6HKQ - chain A; structure by X-ray diffraction, 1.54 A resolution.

== Chain A ==
Molecule: Phospholipid hydroperoxide glutathione peroxidase
Organism: Homo sapiens
Notes: EC 1.11.1.12
UniProtKB: P36969 (GPX4_HUMAN), isoform P36969-2; numbering as in UniProt (aligned over 1-170)
Sequence (176 residues; row label = number of the first residue in the row):
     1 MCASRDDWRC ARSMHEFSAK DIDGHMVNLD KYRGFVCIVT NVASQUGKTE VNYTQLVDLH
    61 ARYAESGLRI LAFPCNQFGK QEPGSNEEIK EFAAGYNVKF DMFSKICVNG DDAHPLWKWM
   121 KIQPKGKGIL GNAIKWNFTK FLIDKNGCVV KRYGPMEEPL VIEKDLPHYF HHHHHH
Unresolved in the structure: 1-5, 172-176
Covalent attachments: compound G9N linked to Sec-46
Modified positions: Sec-46 (selenocysteine)
Sequence notes: engineered mutation Ser-66 (Cys in P36969); expression tag (171-176)
Small-molecule neighbours: G9N ((2S)-2-[2-chloranylethanoyl-(3-chloranyl-4-methoxy-phenyl)amino]-N-(2-phenylethyl)-2-thiophen-2-yl-ethanamide): Gln-45, Gly-47, Phe-78, Gly-79, Gln-81, Trp-136, Asn-137
What the authors report for this chain:
  - binding site for G9N: Sec-46, Gly-47, Gly-79, Gln-81, Trp-136, Asn-137
  - conformationally variable residues (loop rearrangement, side-chain flip): Sec-46, Lys-48, Gln-81
  - catalytic residues: Sec-46, Gln-81, Trp-136, Asn-137 (citing earlier work)

== Overview ==
Covalently linked compound G9N: at Sec-46. From the paper: catalytic residues Sec-46, Gln-81 and Trp-136 among
others; a binding site for G9N at Sec-46, Gly-47 and Gly-79 among others.
Chain A is Phospholipid hydroperoxide glutathione peroxidase (Homo sapiens); the structure, Human GPX4 in
complex with covalent Inhibitor ML162 (S enantiomer), was determined by X-ray diffraction (same publication as
6HN3).
